Entry 5MR0 (X-ray diffraction, 1.98 A resolution); this record covers chains C and F of the 6 polymer chains in the assembly.

== Chain C ==
Molecule: Putative branched-chain-amino-acid aminotransferase
Source organism: Archaeoglobus fulgidus (strain ATCC 49558 / VC-16 / DSM 4304 / JCM 9628 / NBRC 100126)
Notes: EC 2.6.1.42
UniProtKB: O29329 (ILVE_ARCFU); residues 1-290 here = UniProt positions 1-290
Sequence (290 residues; row label = number of the first residue in the row):
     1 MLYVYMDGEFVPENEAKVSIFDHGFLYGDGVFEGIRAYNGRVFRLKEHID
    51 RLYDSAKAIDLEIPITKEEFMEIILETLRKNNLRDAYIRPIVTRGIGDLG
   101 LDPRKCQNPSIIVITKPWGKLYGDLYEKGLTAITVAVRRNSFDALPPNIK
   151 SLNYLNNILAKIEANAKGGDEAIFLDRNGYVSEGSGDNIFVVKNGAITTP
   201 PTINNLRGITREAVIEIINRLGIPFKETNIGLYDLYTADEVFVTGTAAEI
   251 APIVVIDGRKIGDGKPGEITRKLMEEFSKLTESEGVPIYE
Unresolved in the structure: 120-123
Small-molecule neighbours:
  - PXG (3-[O-phosphonopyridoxyl]--amino-benzoic acid), molecule 1: Y27, L99, G100, L101
  - PXG, molecule 2: F32, H48, R51, R89, R139, K150, Y154, N157, E183, G184, S185, G186, D187, N188, L206, G208, I209, T210, R211, T244, G245, T246
  - tris(hydroxyethyl)aminomethane (TAM): P201, T228, N229

== Chain F ==
Molecule: Putative branched-chain-amino-acid aminotransferase
Source organism: Archaeoglobus fulgidus (strain ATCC 49558 / VC-16 / DSM 4304 / JCM 9628 / NBRC 100126)
Notes: EC 2.6.1.42
UniProtKB: O29329 (ILVE_ARCFU); numbering as in UniProt (aligned over 1-290)
Sequence (290 residues; row label = number of the first residue in the row):
     1 MLYVYMDGEFVPENEAKVSIFDHGFLYGDGVFEGIRAYNGRVFRLKEHID
    51 RLYDSAKAIDLEIPITKEEFMEIILETLRKNNLRDAYIRPIVTRGIGDLG
   101 LDPRKCQNPSIIVITKPWGKLYGDLYEKGLTAITVAVRRNSFDALPPNIK
   151 SLNYLNNILAKIEANAKGGDEAIFLDRNGYVSEGSGDNIFVVKNGAITTP
   201 PTINNLRGITREAVIEIINRLGIPFKETNIGLYDLYTADEVFVTGTAAEI
   251 APIVVIDGRKIGDGKPGEITRKLMEEFSKLTESEGVPIYE
Unresolved in the structure: 120-122
Modified residues: K150 ((2S)-2-amino-6-[[3-hydroxy-2-methyl-5-(phosphonooxymethyl)pyridin-4-yl]methylideneamino]hexanoic acid; LLP)
Small-molecule neighbours:
  - PXG (3-[O-phosphonopyridoxyl]--amino-benzoic acid): Y27, G100, L101
  - tris(hydroxyethyl)aminomethane (TAM): P201, T228, N229

== How chain C and chain F interact ==
Pairs across the interface - 30 pairs, chain C then chain F:
  R138(C) with D143(F), salt bridge
  L175(C) with D143(F)
  R177(C) with R177(F)
  N178(C) with F142(F); R177(F), hydrogen bond (backbone-side chain); N178(F), hydrogen bond (backbone-side chain)
  G179(C) with F142(F); D143(F)
  Y180(C) with F142(F), hydrophobic; N178(F), hydrogen bond; Y180(F); I203(F), hydrophobic
  K193(C) with D54(F), salt bridge
  K226(C) with E227(F), salt bridge
  I230(C) with I203(F)
  G231(C) with I203(F)
  Y233(C) with D54(F); A58(F), hydrophobic; N148(F); I149(F), hydrophobic
  D234(C) with R207(F), salt bridge
  Y236(C) with K57(F); A58(F)
  T237(C) with D54(F); K57(F); A58(F)
  R259(C) with K57(F), hydrogen bond (side chain-backbone); A58(F), hydrogen bond (side chain-backbone); D60(F)
  K260(C) with K57(F), hydrogen bond (backbone-side chain)
Interface residues without a listed pair, chain C (19 interface residues in all): N229, L232, G258
Interface residues without a listed pair, chain F (17 interface residues in all): S55, I59, P146

== In short ==
19 residues of chain C and 17 residues of chain F are in contact; the contacts include 6 hydrogen bonds and 4
salt bridges. Among the polar pairs are R138(C)-D143(F), K193(C)-D54(F) and K226(C)-E227(F).
Tris(hydroxyethyl)aminomethane is bound between chain C and chain F.
Here chain C is Putative branched-chain-amino-acid aminotransferase and chain F is Putative
branched-chain-amino-acid aminotransferase, both from Archaeoglobus fulgidus (strain ATCC 49558 / VC-16 / DSM
4304 / JCM 9628 / NBRC 100126). Entry 5MR0 (Thermophilic archaeal branched-chain amino acid transaminases from
Geoglobus acetivorans and Archaeoglobus fulgidus: biochemical and structural characterisation) was determined
by X-ray diffraction, deposited together with 5MQZ, 5E25 and 5CM0.
